Entry 8EFO (electron microscopy, 2.80 A resolution); this record covers chains B and E of the 7 polymer chains in the assembly.

== Chain B ==
Molecule: Guanine nucleotide-binding protein G(I)/G(S)/G(T) subunit beta-1
Organism: Rattus norvegicus
UniProt: P54311 (GBB1_RAT); residues 2-340 here = UniProt positions 2-340
Chain sequence (353 residues; each row starts with the number of its first residue; numbers below 1 keep their minus sign (Met-12 is residue -12)):
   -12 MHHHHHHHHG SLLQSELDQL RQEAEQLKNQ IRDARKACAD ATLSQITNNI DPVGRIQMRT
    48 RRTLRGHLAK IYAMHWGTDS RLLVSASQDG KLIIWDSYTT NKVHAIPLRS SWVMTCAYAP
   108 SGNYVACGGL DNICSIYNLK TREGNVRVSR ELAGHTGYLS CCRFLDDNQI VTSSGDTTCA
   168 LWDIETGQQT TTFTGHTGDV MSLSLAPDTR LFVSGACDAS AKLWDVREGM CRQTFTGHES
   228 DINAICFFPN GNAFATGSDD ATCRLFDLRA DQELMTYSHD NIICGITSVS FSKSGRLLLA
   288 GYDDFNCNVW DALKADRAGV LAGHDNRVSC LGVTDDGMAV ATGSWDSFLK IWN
Unresolved in the structure: -12 to 4
Sequence notes: expression tag (-12 to 1)
Swiss-Prot annotation at these positions:
  - modified residue: Ser2 (N-acetylserine), His266 (Phosphohistidine)

== Chain E ==
Molecule: scFv16
Organism: synthetic construct
Notes: antibody fragment or engineered binder
Chain sequence (248 residues; numbered 1 to 248; the number before each row is that of its first residue):
     1 MVQLVESGGG LVQPGGSRKL SCSASGFAFS SFGMHWVRQA PEKGLEWVAY ISSGSGTIYY
    61 ADTVKGRFTI SRDDPKNTLF LQMTSLRSED TAMYYCVRSI YYYGSSPFDF WGQGTTLTVS
   121 AGGGGSGGGG SGGGGSADIV MTQATSSVPV TPGESVSISC RSSKSLLHSN GNTYLYWFLQ
   181 RPGQSPQLLI YRMSNLASGV PDRFSGSGSG TAFTLTISRL EAEDVGVYYC MQHLEYPLTF
   241 GAGTKLEL
Unresolved in the structure: 1, 122-137
Cystine bridges: Cys160-Cys230

== Chain B / chain E interface ==
Residue-residue contacts - 14 pairs, chain B then chain E:
  Asp66(B) - Tyr103(E)
  Arg68(B) - Tyr103(E)
  Leu69(B) - Tyr103(E)  hydrophobic
  Asp83(B) - Tyr103(E)
  Val90(B) - Tyr102(E)  hydrophobic
  His91(B) - Tyr102(E)
  Arg129(B) - Val2(E)
  Arg129(B) - Arg98(E)  hydrogen bond (backbone-side chain)
  Glu130(B) - Gly26(E)
  Glu130(B) - Phe27(E)
  Glu130(B) - Ala28(E)  hydrogen bond (backbone-backbone)
  Glu130(B) - Phe32(E)
  Gly131(B) - Phe32(E)
  Gly131(B) - Ile100(E)
Interface residues without a listed pair, chain B (11 interface residues in all): Leu126, Asn132
Interface residues without a listed pair, chain E (11 interface residues in all): Ser31, Ser198

== Summary ==
The chain B/chain E interface involves 11 residues from each chain; the contacts include 2 hydrogen bonds.
Polar pairs include Arg129(B)-Arg98(E) and Glu130(B)-Ala28(E).
Here chain B is Guanine nucleotide-binding protein G(I)/G(S)/G(T) subunit beta-1 (Rattus norvegicus) and chain
E is scFv16 (synthetic construct). Entry 8EFO (PZM21-bound mu-opioid receptor-Gi complex) was determined by
electron microscopy (same publication as 8EF5, 8EF6, 8EFB, 8EFL and 8EFQ).
